PDB entry 7YOV | electron microscopy, 3.25 A resolution | chains D and C of the 5 polymer chains in the assembly

# Chain D (and C)
Name: NDV P protein
Organism: Avian orthoavulavirus 1
Notes: chain C of this document is another copy of the same molecule, construct and numbering; everything in this record applies to it too
Reference sequence: A0A0S2UXI9 (A0A0S2UXI9_9MONO); residue numbers follow UniProt; this construct covers 1-399
Amino-acid sequence (399 residues; numbered 1 to 399; the number before each row is that of its first residue):
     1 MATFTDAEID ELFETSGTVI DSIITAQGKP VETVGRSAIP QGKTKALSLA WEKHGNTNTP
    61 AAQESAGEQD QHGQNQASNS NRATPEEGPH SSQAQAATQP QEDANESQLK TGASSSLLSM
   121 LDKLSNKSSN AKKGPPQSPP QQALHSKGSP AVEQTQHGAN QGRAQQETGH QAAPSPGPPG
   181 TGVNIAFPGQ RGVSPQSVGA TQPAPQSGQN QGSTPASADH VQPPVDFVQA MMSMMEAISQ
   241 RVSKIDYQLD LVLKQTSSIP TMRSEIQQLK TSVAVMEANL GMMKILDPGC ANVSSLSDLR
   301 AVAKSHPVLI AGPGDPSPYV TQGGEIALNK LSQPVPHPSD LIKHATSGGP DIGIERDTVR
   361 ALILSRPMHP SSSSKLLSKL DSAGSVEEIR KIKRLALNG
Not modelled in the structure: 1-235, 312-399 (chain C: 1-235, 307-399)

# Chain D / chain C interface
Residue-residue contacts (57):
  Ile-238(D) / Arg-241(C)
  Arg-241(D) / Arg-241(C)
  Lys-244(D) / Ile-245(C)
  Lys-244(D) / Leu-249(C)
  Ile-245(D) / Ile-245(C)  hydrophobic
  Ile-245(D) / Gln-248(C)
  Ile-245(D) / Leu-249(C)  hydrophobic
  Gln-248(D) / Leu-249(C)
  Leu-249(D) / Gln-248(C)
  Leu-251(D) / Thr-256(C)
  Val-252(D) / Val-252(C)  hydrophobic
  Val-252(D) / Thr-256(C)
  Gln-255(D) / Thr-256(C)
  Gln-255(D) / Ile-259(C)
  Gln-255(D) / Pro-260(C)
  Ser-258(D) / Arg-263(C)
  Met-262(D) / Ile-259(C)  hydrophobic
  Met-262(D) / Met-262(C)  hydrophobic
  Met-262(D) / Arg-263(C)
  Glu-265(D) / Ile-266(C)
  Glu-265(D) / Gln-267(C)
  Ile-266(D) / Ile-266(C)  hydrophobic
  Leu-269(D) / Leu-269(C)  hydrophobic
  Leu-269(D) / Lys-270(C)
  Leu-269(D) / Val-273(C)  hydrophobic
  Ser-272(D) / Val-273(C)
  Ser-272(D) / Glu-277(C)
  Val-275(D) / Lys-304(C)
  Met-276(D) / Val-273(C)
  Met-276(D) / Met-276(C)  hydrophobic
  Met-276(D) / Glu-277(C)
  Asn-279(D) / Lys-284(C)
  Asn-279(D) / Ala-303(C)  hydrogen bond (side chain-backbone)
  Leu-280(D) / Leu-280(C)  hydrophobic
  Met-282(D) / His-306(C)
  Met-283(D) / Leu-280(C)  hydrophobic
  Met-283(D) / Lys-284(C)
  Ser-294(D) / Asp-287(C)
  Leu-299(D) / Pro-288(C)
  Val-302(D) / Gly-289(C)
  Val-302(D) / Asn-292(C)  hydrogen bond (backbone-side chain)
  Ser-305(D) / Asn-292(C)
  Pro-307(D) / Asn-292(C)
  Pro-307(D) / Ser-294(C)
  Val-308(D) / Asn-292(C)  hydrogen bond (backbone-backbone)
  Val-308(D) / Val-293(C)
  Val-308(D) / Ser-294(C)  hydrogen bond (backbone-side chain)
  Leu-309(D) / Ser-294(C)
  Leu-309(D) / Leu-296(C)
  Leu-309(D) / Ser-297(C)
  Ile-310(D) / Val-293(C)  hydrophobic
  Ile-310(D) / Ser-297(C)
  Ile-310(D) / Ala-301(C)
  Ile-310(D) / Ser-305(C)
  Ala-311(D) / Ser-297(C)
  Ala-311(D) / Asp-298(C)
  Ala-311(D) / Ala-301(C)  hydrophobic
Interface residues without a listed pair, chain D (32 interface residues in all): Ile-259, Asp-298
Interface residues without a listed pair, chain C (36 interface residues in all): Lys-244, Met-283, Val-302

# In short
Chain D and chain C form an interface of 32 and 36 residues respectively, with 4 hydrogen bonds. Polar pairs
include Asn-279(D)/Ala-303(C), Val-302(D)/Asn-292(C) and Val-308(D)/Ser-294(C).
Chain D and chain C are both NDV P protein (Avian orthoavulavirus 1); the structure, Cryo-EM structure of RNA
polymerase in complex with P protein tetramer of Newcastle disease virus, was determined by electron
microscopy, deposited together with 7YOT and 7YOU.
